PDB entry 5GRG | X-ray diffraction, 1.94 A resolution | chains A and D of the 4 polymer chains in the assembly

[Chain A]
Protein: HLA class I histocompatibility antigen, A-11 alpha chain
Source organism: Homo sapiens
UniProt: P13746 (1A11_HUMAN); residues 1-275 here correspond to UniProt positions 25-299 (UniProt number = residue number + 24)
Chain sequence (275 residues; row label = number of the first residue in the row):
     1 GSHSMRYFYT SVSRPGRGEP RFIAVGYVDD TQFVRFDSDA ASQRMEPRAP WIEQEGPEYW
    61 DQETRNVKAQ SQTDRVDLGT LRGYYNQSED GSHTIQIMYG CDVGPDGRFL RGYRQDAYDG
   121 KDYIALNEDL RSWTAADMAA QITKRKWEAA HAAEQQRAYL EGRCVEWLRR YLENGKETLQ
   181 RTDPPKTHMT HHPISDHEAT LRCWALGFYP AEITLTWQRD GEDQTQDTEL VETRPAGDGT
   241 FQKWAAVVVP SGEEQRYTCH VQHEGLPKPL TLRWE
Not modelled in the structure: 275
Disulfides: Cys101-Cys164, Cys203-Cys259

[Chain D]
Protein: Epstein Barr Virus, Latent Membrane Protein 2 epitope
Chain sequence (4 residues; numbered 1 to 4; the number before each row is that of its first residue):
     1 PLSK

[Interface between chain A and chain D]
Pairs across the interface (14; chain A residue first):
  Asp77(A) - Ser3(D)
  Asp77(A) - Lys4(D)  hydrogen bond (side chain-backbone)
  Thr80(A) - Lys4(D)
  Leu81(A) - Lys4(D)
  Tyr84(A) - Lys4(D)  hydrogen bond (side chain-backbone)
  Ile95(A) - Lys4(D)
  Asp116(A) - Lys4(D)  salt bridge
  Thr143(A) - Lys4(D)  hydrogen bond (side chain-backbone)
  Lys146(A) - Lys4(D)  hydrogen bond (side chain-backbone)
  Trp147(A) - Leu2(D)
  Trp147(A) - Ser3(D)  hydrogen bond (side chain-backbone)
  Trp147(A) - Lys4(D)
  Ala152(A) - Leu2(D)  hydrophobic
  Gln156(A) - Leu2(D)
Interface residues without a listed pair, chain A (15 interface residues in all): Thr73, Ile97, Arg114, Tyr123
Interface residues without a listed pair, chain D (4 interface residues in all): Pro1
From the paper, about this interface:
  - interface residues, chain A: Asp77(A), Thr80(A), Tyr84(A), Asp116(A), Thr143(A), Lys146(A)

[Overview]
Chain A and chain D form an interface of 15 and 4 residues respectively; the contacts include 5 hydrogen bonds
and 1 salt bridge. Polar contacts include Asp116(A)-Lys4(D), Asp77(A)-Lys4(D) and Tyr84(A)-Lys4(D). From the
paper: interface residues Asp77(A), Thr80(A) and Tyr84(A) among others.
Chain A is HLA class I histocompatibility antigen, A-11 alpha chain (Homo sapiens) and chain D is Epstein Barr
Virus, Latent Membrane Protein 2 epitope; the structure, Crystal structure of dual peptide from EBV in complex
with HLA-A*11:01, was determined by X-ray diffraction (same publication as 5GRD and 5GSD).
